Entry 6RUE (X-ray diffraction, 1.65 A resolution); this record covers chains A and D of the 4 polymer chains in the assembly.

# Chain A
Name: L-asparaginase
Organism: Wolinella succinogenes (strain ATCC 29543 / DSM 1740 / LMG 7466 / NCTC 11488 / FDC 602W)
Notes: EC 3.5.1.1
UniProtKB: P50286 (ASPG_WOLSU); numbering as in UniProt; present here: 3-17, 28-330
Amino-acid sequence (318 residues; row label = number of the first residue in the row; note: 10 numbers in that range are skipped by the numbering (no residue carries them; nothing is unmodelled there)):
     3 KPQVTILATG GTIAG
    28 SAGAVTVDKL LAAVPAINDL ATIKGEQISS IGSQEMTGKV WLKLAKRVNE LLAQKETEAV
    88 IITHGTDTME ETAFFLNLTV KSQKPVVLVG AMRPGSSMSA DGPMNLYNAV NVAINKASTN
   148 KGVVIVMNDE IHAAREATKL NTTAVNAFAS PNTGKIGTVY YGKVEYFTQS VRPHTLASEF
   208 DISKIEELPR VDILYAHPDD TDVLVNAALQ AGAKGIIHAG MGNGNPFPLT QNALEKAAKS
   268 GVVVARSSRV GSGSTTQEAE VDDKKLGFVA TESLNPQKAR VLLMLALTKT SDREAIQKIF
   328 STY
Construct notes: conflict P121 (Ser in P50286)
Ligand contacts: aspartic acid (ASP): G59, S60, Q61, G92, T93, D94, A118, M119
Swiss-Prot annotation at these positions:
  - active site: T14 (O-isoaspartyl threonine intermediate)
  - binding site (substrate): T93, D94

# Chain D
Name: L-asparaginase
Organism: Wolinella succinogenes (strain ATCC 29543 / DSM 1740 / LMG 7466 / NCTC 11488 / FDC 602W)
Notes: EC 3.5.1.1
UniProtKB: P50286 (ASPG_WOLSU); residue numbers follow UniProt; this construct covers 3-19, 31-330
Amino-acid sequence (317 residues; each row starts with the number of its first residue; note: 11 numbers in that range are skipped by the numbering (no residue carries them; nothing is unmodelled there)):
     3 KPQVTILATG GTIAGSG
    31 AVTVDKLLAA VPAINDLATI KGEQISSIGS QEMTGKVWLK LAKRVNELLA QKETEAVIIT
    91 HGTDTMEETA FFLNLTVKSQ KPVVLVGAMR PGSSMSADGP MNLYNAVNVA INKASTNKGV
   151 VIVMNDEIHA AREATKLNTT AVNAFASPNT GKIGTVYYGK VEYFTQSVRP HTLASEFDIS
   211 KIEELPRVDI LYAHPDDTDV LVNAALQAGA KGIIHAGMGN GNPFPLTQNA LEKAAKSGVV
   271 VARSSRVGSG STTQEAEVDD KKLGFVATES LNPQKARVLL MLALTKTSDR EAIQKIFSTY
Construct notes: conflict P121 (Ser in P50286)
Ligand contacts: aspartic acid (ASP): G13, T14, G59, S60, Q61, G92, T93, D94, A118, M119, K166
Swiss-Prot annotation at these positions:
  - active site: T14 (O-isoaspartyl threonine intermediate)
  - binding site (substrate): T93, D94

# Chain A / chain D interface
Residue-residue contacts (36; chain A residue first):
  V41(A) with M125(D), hydrophobic
  A43(A) with M125(D), hydrophobic
  R120(A) with M131(D); D156(D), salt bridge; Y188(D)
  P121(A) with Y188(D)
  S124(A) with M131(D); Y188(D), hydrogen bond
  M125(A) with V41(D), hydrophobic; A43(D), hydrophobic; M131(D); Y134(D), hydrophobic
  S126(A) with A127(D), hydrogen bond (side chain-backbone); D128(D), hydrogen bond (side chain-backbone); P130(D); M131(D), hydrogen bond (side chain-backbone)
  A127(A) with S126(D), hydrogen bond (backbone-side chain)
  D128(A) with S126(D), hydrogen bond (backbone-side chain)
  P130(A) with S126(D)
  M131(A) with R120(D); S124(D); M125(D); S126(D), hydrogen bond (backbone-side chain)
  Y134(A) with M125(D), hydrophobic
  N155(A) with V172(D); N173(D), hydrogen bond
  D156(A) with R120(D), salt bridge
  T170(A) with Y187(D)
  V172(A) with N155(D); V172(D), hydrophobic
  N173(A) with N155(D), hydrogen bond; N173(D)
  Y187(A) with T170(D)
  Y188(A) with R120(D); P121(D); S124(D), hydrogen bond
Interface residues without a listed pair, chain A (20 interface residues in all): G129
Interface residues without a listed pair, chain D (20 interface residues in all): G129

# Overview
Chain A and chain D each contribute 20 residues to their interface, with 10 hydrogen bonds and 2 salt bridges.
Polar pairs include R120(A)-D156(D), D156(A)-R120(D) and S124(A)-Y188(D). Ligands of chain A: aspartic acid.
Bound to chain D: aspartic acid.
Here chain A is L-asparaginase and chain D is L-asparaginase, both from Wolinella succinogenes (strain ATCC
29543 / DSM 1740 / LMG 7466 / NCTC 11488 / FDC 602W). Entry 6RUE (Wolinella succinogenes L-asparaginase mutant
V23Q,K24T with L-Asp) was determined by X-ray diffraction, deposited together with 6RUD and 6RUF.
